PDB entry 7LUL | X-ray diffraction, 1.65 A resolution | chains A and B

# Chain A
Protein: Erbin
Source organism: Homo sapiens
UniProtKB: Q96RT1 (ERBIN_HUMAN); residues 22-113 here correspond to UniProt positions 1321-1412 (UniProt number = residue number + 1299)
Chain sequence (95 residues; row label = number of the first residue in the row):
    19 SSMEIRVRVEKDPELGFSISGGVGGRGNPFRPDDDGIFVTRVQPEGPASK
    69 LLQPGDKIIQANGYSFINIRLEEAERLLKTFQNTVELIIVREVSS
Unresolved in the structure: 113
Construct notes: expression tag (19-21); engineered mutation Arg88 (Glu1387 in Q96RT1), Leu89 (His1388 in Q96RT1), Glu90 (Gly1389 in Q96RT1), Glu91 (Gln1390 in Q96RT1), Glu93 (Val1392 in Q96RT1), Arg94 (Ser1393 in Q96RT1)
Bound ions: Na+ near Asp30 (its only coordinating residue here)

# Chain B
Protein: peptide
Chain sequence (7 residues; numbered -4 to 2; the number before each row is that of its first residue; numbers below 1 keep their minus sign (Arg-4 is residue -4)):
    -4 RWYERWV

# Chain A / chain B interface
Contacting residue pairs (26; chain A residue first):
  Glu32(A) with Val2(B)
  Leu33(A) with Val2(B), hydrogen bond (backbone-backbone)
  Gly34(A) with Val2(B), hydrogen bond (backbone-backbone)
  Phe35(A) with Trp1(B); Val2(B), hydrogen bond (backbone-backbone)
  Ser36(A) with Glu-1(B), hydrogen bond; Arg0(B); Trp1(B)
  Ile37(A) with Tyr-2(B); Glu-1(B); Arg0(B), hydrogen bond (backbone-backbone)
  Ser38(A) with Tyr-2(B)
  Arg44(A) with Arg-4(B), hydrogen bond (side chain-backbone); Trp-3(B), hydrogen bond (backbone-backbone); Tyr-2(B)
  Gly45(A) with Trp-3(B)
  Asn46(A) with Trp-3(B)
  Pro47(A) with Trp-3(B)
  Thr58(A) with Trp-3(B); Glu-1(B)
  Arg59(A) with Glu-1(B), salt bridge; Trp1(B)
  Gln61(A) with Trp1(B)
  Leu89(A) with Tyr-2(B)
  Glu93(A) with Arg0(B), salt bridge
  Lys97(A) with Trp1(B)
Other interface residues (no listed pair), chain A (21 interface residues in all): Lys29, Gly39, Glu90, Leu96

# In short
21 residues of chain A face 7 of chain B across their interface, with 7 hydrogen bonds and 2 salt bridges.
Polar pairs include Arg59(A)-Glu-1(B), Glu93(A)-Arg0(B) and Gly34(A)-Val2(B).
Chain A is Erbin (Homo sapiens) and chain B is peptide; the structure, Structure of the MM2 Erbin PDZ variant
in complex with a high-affinity peptide, was determined by X-ray diffraction together with 6UBH from the same
study.
